3KDY - chains A and B; structure by X-ray diffraction, 2.20 A resolution.

# Chain A (and B)
Name: Histidine ammonia-lyase
Source organism: Streptomyces globisporus
Notes: EC 4.3.1.3; chain B of this document is another copy of the same molecule, construct and numbering; everything in this record applies to it too
Reference sequence: Q8GMG0 (Q8GMG0_STRGL); aligned to UniProt positions 1-539 over residues 1-539
Chain sequence (537 residues; numbered 1 to 539; 2 numbers in that range are skipped by the numbering (no residue carries them; nothing is unmodelled there); the number before each row is that of its first residue):
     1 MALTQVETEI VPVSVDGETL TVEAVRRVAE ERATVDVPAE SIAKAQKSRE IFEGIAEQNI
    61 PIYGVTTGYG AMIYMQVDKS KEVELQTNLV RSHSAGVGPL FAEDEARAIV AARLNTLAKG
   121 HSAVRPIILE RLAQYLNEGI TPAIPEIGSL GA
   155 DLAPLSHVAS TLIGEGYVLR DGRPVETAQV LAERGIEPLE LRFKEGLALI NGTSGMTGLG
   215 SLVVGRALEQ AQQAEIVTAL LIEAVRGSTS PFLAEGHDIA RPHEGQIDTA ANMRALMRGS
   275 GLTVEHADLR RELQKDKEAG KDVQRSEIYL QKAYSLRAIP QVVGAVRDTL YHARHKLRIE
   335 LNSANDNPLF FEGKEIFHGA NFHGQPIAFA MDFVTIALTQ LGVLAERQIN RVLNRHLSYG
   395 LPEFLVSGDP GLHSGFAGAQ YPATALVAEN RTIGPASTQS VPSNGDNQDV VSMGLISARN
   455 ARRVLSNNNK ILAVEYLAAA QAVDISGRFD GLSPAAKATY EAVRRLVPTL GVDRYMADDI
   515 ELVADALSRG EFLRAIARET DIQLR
Unresolved in the structure: 1-10
Covalently attached groups: covalent link Ala152-Asp155
Modified residues: Ala152 ({2-[(1S)-1-aminoethyl]-4-methylidene-5-oxo-4,5-dihydro-1H-imidazol-1-yl}acetic acid; MDO)
Construct notes: engineered mutation Ala71 (Glu in Q8GMG0); chromophore (152, 152, 152)

# How chain A and chain B interact
Residue-residue contacts (227):
  Gln58(A) - Gln288(B)
  Asn59(A) - Gln288(B)
  Asn59(A) - Lys291(B)  hydrogen bond (backbone-side chain)
  Ile60(A) - Gln288(B)
  Pro61(A) - Arg284(B)
  Pro61(A) - Leu287(B)  hydrophobic
  Pro61(A) - Gln288(B)
  Pro61(A) - Leu304(B)
  Ile62(A) - Leu304(B)
  Tyr63(A) - Leu304(B)
  Ile73(A) - Tyr303(B)  hydrophobic
  Ile73(A) - Gln305(B)
  Tyr74(A) - Gln298(B)
  Tyr74(A) - Arg299(B)
  Tyr74(A) - Ser300(B)  hydrogen bond (backbone-backbone)
  Tyr74(A) - Tyr303(B)
  Met75(A) - Val297(B)  hydrophobic
  Met75(A) - Gln298(B)
  Met75(A) - Arg299(B)
  Gln76(A) - Leu287(B)
  Gln76(A) - Lys291(B)
  Gln76(A) - Asp296(B)
  Gln76(A) - Val297(B)
  Gln76(A) - Gln298(B)  hydrogen bond (backbone-backbone)
  Gln76(A) - Ser300(B)
  Asp78(A) - Lys295(B)
  Asp78(A) - Asp296(B)
  Lys119(A) - Ile253(B)
  Lys119(A) - Ala254(B)
  Ala152(A) - Tyr308(B)
  Ser244(A) - Ile350(B)
  Ser244(A) - Phe351(B)
  Ser244(A) - His352(B)  hydrogen bond (side chain-backbone)
  Pro245(A) - Phe351(B)
  Pro245(A) - His352(B)
  Pro245(A) - Gly353(B)
  Leu247(A) - Phe351(B)  hydrophobic
  Glu249(A) - Phe345(B)
  Glu249(A) - Lys348(B)
  Gly250(A) - Phe351(B)
  Gly250(A) - Asn355(B)  hydrogen bond (backbone-side chain)
  Ile253(A) - Lys119(B)
  Ile253(A) - His121(B)
  Ala254(A) - Ser337(B)
  Ala254(A) - Ala338(B)  hydrogen bond (backbone-backbone)
  Ala254(A) - Leu343(B)  hydrophobic
  Ala254(A) - Phe345(B)  hydrophobic
  Arg255(A) - Thr207(B)
  Arg255(A) - Glu334(B)  salt bridge
  Arg255(A) - Ser337(B)
  Arg255(A) - Asn355(B)  hydrogen bond (side chain-backbone)
  Arg255(A) - His357(B)  hydrogen bond (side chain-backbone)
  Arg255(A) - Gly358(B)
  Arg255(A) - Pro360(B)
  His257(A) - Lys330(B)  hydrogen bond
  His257(A) - Ile333(B)
  His257(A) - Glu334(B)  salt bridge
  His257(A) - Pro360(B)
  Gln260(A) - Asn355(B)  hydrogen bond
  His280(A) - Glu349(B)
  His280(A) - Ile350(B)
  His280(A) - His352(B)
  Ala281(A) - Glu349(B)
  Arg284(A) - Ile60(B)
  Arg284(A) - Pro61(B)
  Arg284(A) - Glu349(B)  salt bridge
  Leu287(A) - Pro61(B)  hydrophobic
  Leu287(A) - Gln76(B)
  Gln288(A) - Asn59(B)
  Gln288(A) - Pro61(B)
  Lys291(A) - Asn59(B)  hydrogen bond (side chain-backbone)
  Lys291(A) - Gln76(B)
  Gly294(A) - Asp78(B)
  Lys295(A) - Asp78(B)
  Lys295(A) - Ser80(B)  hydrogen bond (backbone-side chain)
  Asp296(A) - Gln76(B)
  Asp296(A) - Asp78(B)  hydrogen bond (backbone-backbone)
  Val297(A) - Met75(B)  hydrophobic
  Val297(A) - Gln76(B)
  Gln298(A) - Tyr74(B)
  Gln298(A) - Met75(B)
  Gln298(A) - Gln76(B)  hydrogen bond (backbone-backbone)
  Arg299(A) - Tyr74(B)
  Arg299(A) - Met75(B)
  Ser300(A) - Tyr74(B)  hydrogen bond (backbone-backbone)
  Ser300(A) - Gln76(B)
  Tyr303(A) - Ile73(B)  hydrophobic
  Tyr303(A) - Tyr74(B)
  Leu304(A) - Pro61(B)
  Leu304(A) - Tyr63(B)
  Leu304(A) - His352(B)
  Gln305(A) - Tyr63(B)
  Gln305(A) - Ile73(B)
  Gln305(A) - Asn341(B)
  Gln305(A) - His352(B)
  Gln305(A) - Gly353(B)
  Ala307(A) - Asn441(B)
  Ala307(A) - Asp443(B)
  Tyr308(A) - Ala152(B)
  Tyr308(A) - Phe356(B)
  Tyr308(A) - Asn441(B)  hydrogen bond (backbone-backbone)
  Tyr308(A) - Gln442(B)
  Tyr308(A) - Asp443(B)  hydrogen bond (backbone-side chain)
  Tyr308(A) - Val444(B)
  Ser309(A) - Asp443(B)  hydrogen bond (backbone-side chain)
  Arg311(A) - Asn341(B)
  Arg311(A) - His352(B)
  Arg311(A) - Gly353(B)  hydrogen bond (side chain-backbone)
  Arg311(A) - Ala354(B)
  Arg311(A) - Phe356(B)
  Ala312(A) - Ala354(B)  hydrophobic
  Ala312(A) - His357(B)
  Gln315(A) - Ala354(B)  hydrogen bond (side chain-backbone)
  Gln315(A) - Asn355(B)  hydrogen bond
  Val316(A) - His357(B)
  Val316(A) - Gln359(B)
  Ala319(A) - Gln359(B)
  Ala319(A) - Pro360(B)
  Ala319(A) - Phe363(B)
  Val320(A) - Phe363(B)  hydrophobic
  Asp322(A) - His326(B)
  Asp322(A) - Lys330(B)  salt bridge
  Thr323(A) - Phe363(B)
  Thr323(A) - Phe367(B)
  His326(A) - His326(B)
  Lys330(A) - His257(B)  hydrogen bond
  Lys330(A) - Asp322(B)  salt bridge
  Ile333(A) - Pro256(B)  hydrophobic
  Ile333(A) - His257(B)
  Glu334(A) - Arg255(B)  salt bridge
  Glu334(A) - His257(B)  salt bridge
  Ser337(A) - Ala254(B)
  Ser337(A) - Arg255(B)
  Ala338(A) - Ala254(B)  hydrogen bond (backbone-backbone)
  Asn341(A) - Gln305(B)  hydrogen bond
  Leu343(A) - Ala254(B)  hydrophobic
  Phe345(A) - Glu249(B)
  Lys348(A) - Glu249(B)  salt bridge
  Glu349(A) - His280(B)  salt bridge
  Glu349(A) - Ala281(B)
  Glu349(A) - Arg284(B)  salt bridge
  Phe351(A) - Ser244(B)
  Phe351(A) - Leu247(B)  hydrophobic
  Phe351(A) - Gly250(B)
  Phe351(A) - His251(B)
  His352(A) - Ser244(B)  hydrogen bond (backbone-side chain)
  His352(A) - Pro245(B)
  His352(A) - His280(B)  hydrogen bond
  His352(A) - Gln305(B)
  Gly353(A) - Gln305(B)
  Gly353(A) - Arg311(B)  hydrogen bond (backbone-side chain)
  Ala354(A) - Ala312(B)  hydrophobic
  Ala354(A) - Gln315(B)  hydrogen bond (backbone-side chain)
  Asn355(A) - Gly250(B)
  Asn355(A) - Arg255(B)  hydrogen bond (backbone-side chain)
  Asn355(A) - Gln260(B)
  Asn355(A) - Gln315(B)
  Phe356(A) - Tyr308(B)
  Phe356(A) - Arg311(B)
  His357(A) - Arg255(B)  hydrogen bond (backbone-side chain)
  His357(A) - Ala312(B)
  His357(A) - Gln315(B)
  His357(A) - Val316(B)
  Gly358(A) - Arg255(B)
  Gln359(A) - Val316(B)
  Gln359(A) - Ala319(B)
  Gln359(A) - Gln374(B)  hydrogen bond
  Pro360(A) - Arg255(B)
  Pro360(A) - His257(B)
  Pro360(A) - Ala319(B)
  Phe363(A) - Ala319(B)  hydrophobic
  Phe363(A) - Val320(B)
  Phe363(A) - Thr323(B)
  Phe363(A) - Ile370(B)  hydrophobic
  Phe363(A) - Ala371(B)  hydrophobic
  Phe363(A) - Gln374(B)
  Phe367(A) - Thr323(B)
  Phe367(A) - Phe367(B)  hydrophobic
  Ile370(A) - Phe367(B)  hydrophobic
  Ile370(A) - Ile370(B)  hydrophobic
  Ile370(A) - Pro429(B)  hydrophobic
  Ile370(A) - Ser431(B)
  Ile370(A) - Thr432(B)
  Ala371(A) - Phe363(B)  hydrophobic
  Thr373(A) - Thr432(B)
  Gln374(A) - Gln359(B)  hydrogen bond
  Gln374(A) - Phe363(B)
  Gln374(A) - Ser431(B)
  Gln374(A) - Thr432(B)
  Gln374(A) - Val444(B)
  Gln374(A) - Val445(B)  hydrogen bond (side chain-backbone)
  Leu378(A) - Val444(B)  hydrophobic
  Arg381(A) - Asp443(B)
  Arg381(A) - Val444(B)
  Arg385(A) - Asp440(B)  hydrogen bond (side chain-backbone)
  Arg385(A) - Asp443(B)  salt bridge
  Leu391(A) - Gly439(B)
  Leu391(A) - Asp440(B)
  Arg425(A) - Thr432(B)  hydrogen bond (side chain-backbone)
  Arg425(A) - Gln433(B)
  Arg425(A) - Ser434(B)  hydrogen bond (side chain-backbone)
  Pro429(A) - Ile370(B)  hydrophobic
  Ser431(A) - Ile370(B)
  Ser431(A) - Gln374(B)
  Thr432(A) - Ile370(B)
  Thr432(A) - Thr373(B)
  Thr432(A) - Gln374(B)
  Thr432(A) - Arg425(B)  hydrogen bond (backbone-side chain)
  Gln433(A) - Arg425(B)
  Ser434(A) - Arg425(B)  hydrogen bond (backbone-side chain)
  Gly439(A) - Leu391(B)
  Asp440(A) - Ala307(B)
  Asp440(A) - Arg385(B)  hydrogen bond (backbone-side chain)
  Asp440(A) - Leu391(B)
  Asn441(A) - Ala307(B)
  Asn441(A) - Tyr308(B)  hydrogen bond (backbone-backbone)
  Asn441(A) - Arg311(B)
  Gln442(A) - Tyr308(B)
  Asp443(A) - Ala307(B)
  Asp443(A) - Tyr308(B)  hydrogen bond (side chain-backbone)
  Asp443(A) - Ser309(B)  hydrogen bond
  Asp443(A) - Arg381(B)
  Asp443(A) - Arg385(B)  salt bridge
  Val444(A) - Tyr308(B)
  Val444(A) - Gln374(B)
  Val444(A) - Arg381(B)
  Val445(A) - Gln374(B)  hydrogen bond (backbone-side chain)
Also at the interface, not in a pair above, chain A (107 interface residues in all): Thr67, Ala71, Lys81, His121, Thr207, His251, Pro256, Glu258, Ile302, Asn339, Ile350, Val377, Pro436
Also at the interface, not in a pair above, chain B (106 interface residues in all): Ile62, Ala71, Val77, Lys81, Glu258, Ile302, Asp366, Val377, Leu378, Pro436

# Summary
107 residues of chain A and 106 residues of chain B are in contact, with 43 hydrogen bonds and 12 salt
bridges. Polar contacts include Arg255(A)-Glu334(B), His257(A)-Glu334(B) and Arg284(A)-Glu349(B).
Chain A and chain B are both Histidine ammonia-lyase (Streptomyces globisporus); the structure, X-ray crystal
structure of tyrosine aminomutase mutant construct, was determined by X-ray diffraction (same publication as
3KDZ).
